PDB entry 8CN1 | X-ray diffraction, 2.09 A resolution | chains A and G of the 24 polymer chains in the assembly

== Chain A (and G) ==
Protein: Disks large homolog 1
Organism: Homo sapiens
Notes: chain G of this document is another copy of the same molecule, construct and numbering; everything in this record applies to it too
Reference sequence: Q12959 (DLG1_HUMAN); numbering as in UniProt (aligned over 219-311)
Sequence (116 residues; each row starts with the number of its first residue):
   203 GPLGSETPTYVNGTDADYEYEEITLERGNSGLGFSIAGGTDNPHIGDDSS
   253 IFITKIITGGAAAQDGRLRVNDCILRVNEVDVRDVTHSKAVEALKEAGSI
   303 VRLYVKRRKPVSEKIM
Not modelled in the structure: 203-218, 245-246, 312-318 (chain G: 203-213, 314-318)
Differences from the reference sequence: expression tag (203-218, 312-318)
UniProt features mapped onto this chain:
  - modified residue: S232 (Phosphoserine)

== Chain A / chain G interface ==
Contacting residue pairs (11; chain A residue first):
  V282(A) with E228(G); I302(G), hydrophobic
  K291(A) with E228(G), salt bridge; S301(G); I302(G)
  E294(A) with G300(G); S301(G), hydrogen bond
  A295(A) with I302(G), hydrophobic
  E298(A) with N280(G); I302(G); R304(G), hydrogen bond (backbone-side chain)
Interface residues without a listed pair, chain A (7 interface residues in all): D283, G300
Interface residues without a listed pair, chain G (7 interface residues in all): T226

== In short ==
Chain A and chain G each contribute 7 residues to their interface; the contacts include 2 hydrogen bonds and 1
salt bridge. Among the polar pairs are K291(A)-E228(G), E294(A)-S301(G) and E298(A)-R304(G).
Both chains are Disks large homolog 1 (Homo sapiens). Entry 8CN1 (hDLG1-PDZ1 in complex with a TAX1 peptide
from HTLV-1) was determined by X-ray diffraction together with 8CN3 from the same study.
